PDB entry 7V6W | X-ray diffraction, 2.55 A resolution | chains A and H of the 8 polymer chains in the assembly

Chain A:
Molecule: Antitoxin
From: Staphylococcus aureus (strain NCTC 8325 / PS 47)
Reference sequence: Q2FVF7 (Q2FVF7_STAA8); numbering as in UniProt (aligned over 1-85)
Amino-acid sequence (85 residues; numbered 1 to 85; the number before each row is that of its first residue):
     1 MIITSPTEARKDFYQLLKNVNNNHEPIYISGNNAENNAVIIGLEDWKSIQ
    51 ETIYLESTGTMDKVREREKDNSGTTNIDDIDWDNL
Not modelled in the structure: 59-85
From the paper describing this entry:
  - binding site for the 26-nt DNA strand (chain H): Thr-7, Arg-10, Tyr-14
  - binding site for the 26-nt DNA strand: Pro-6, Thr-7, Arg-10, Tyr-14, Lys-18, Asn-32
  - conformationally variable residues: Thr-7, Tyr-14
  - specificity-determining residues: Thr-7, Arg-10, Tyr-14
  - self-association interface (contacts with another copy of this molecule); pairs are residue here / residue on that copy: Thr-7/Tyr-14 (hydrogen bond)
  - binding site for the 26-nt DNA strand: Pro-6, Thr-7

Chain H:
Molecule: 26-nt DNA strand
Sequence (26 nucleotides; each row starts with the number of its first residue):
     1 ATAGCGTACGCACTTGAGTACGTCAA
Not modelled in the structure: 26

Chain A / chain H interface:
Pairs across the interface - 13 pairs, chain A then chain H:
  Ser-5(A) / DG16(H)  phosphate contact
  Pro-6(A) / DG16(H)  phosphate contact
  Thr-7(A) / DT15(H)  sugar contact
  Thr-7(A) / DG16(H)  hydrogen bond to the phosphate
  Glu-8(A) / DT15(H)  phosphate contact
  Arg-10(A) / DA17(H)  base contact
  Arg-10(A) / DG18(H)  hydrogen bond to the base
  Arg-10(A) / DT19(H)  hydrogen bond to the base
  Gly-31(A) / DG16(H)  phosphate contact
  Asn-32(A) / DT15(H)  phosphate contact
  Asn-32(A) / DG16(H)  hydrogen bond to the phosphate
  Asn-33(A) / DA17(H)  phosphate contact
  Asn-36(A) / DA17(H)  hydrogen bond to the phosphate

Summary:
9 residues of chain A and 5 residues of chain H are in contact, with 5 hydrogen bonds. Among the polar pairs
are Arg-10(A)/DG18(H), Arg-10(A)/DT19(H) and Thr-7(A)/DG16(H). From the paper: a binding site for the 26-nt
DNA strand at Pro-6(A), Thr-7(A) and Arg-10(A) among others; a binding site for the 26-nt DNA strand (chain H)
at Thr-7(A), Arg-10(A) and Tyr-14(A).
Chain A is Antitoxin (Staphylococcus aureus (strain NCTC 8325 / PS 47)) and chain H is a 26-nt DNA strand; the
structure, Crystal structure of heterohexameric Sa2YoeB-Sa2YefM complex bound to 26bp-DNA, was determined by
X-ray diffraction together with 7V5Y and 7V5Z from the same study.
